PDB entry 9OMS | X-ray diffraction, 2.40 A resolution | chain A

# Chain A
Molecule: Acetylcholinesterase
Source organism: Homo sapiens
Notes: EC 3.1.1.7
Reference sequence: P22303 (ACES_HUMAN); residues 1-547 here correspond to UniProt positions 32-578 (UniProt number = residue number + 31)
Amino-acid sequence (550 residues; row label = number of the first residue in the row; numbers below 1 keep their minus sign (Gly-2 is residue -2)):
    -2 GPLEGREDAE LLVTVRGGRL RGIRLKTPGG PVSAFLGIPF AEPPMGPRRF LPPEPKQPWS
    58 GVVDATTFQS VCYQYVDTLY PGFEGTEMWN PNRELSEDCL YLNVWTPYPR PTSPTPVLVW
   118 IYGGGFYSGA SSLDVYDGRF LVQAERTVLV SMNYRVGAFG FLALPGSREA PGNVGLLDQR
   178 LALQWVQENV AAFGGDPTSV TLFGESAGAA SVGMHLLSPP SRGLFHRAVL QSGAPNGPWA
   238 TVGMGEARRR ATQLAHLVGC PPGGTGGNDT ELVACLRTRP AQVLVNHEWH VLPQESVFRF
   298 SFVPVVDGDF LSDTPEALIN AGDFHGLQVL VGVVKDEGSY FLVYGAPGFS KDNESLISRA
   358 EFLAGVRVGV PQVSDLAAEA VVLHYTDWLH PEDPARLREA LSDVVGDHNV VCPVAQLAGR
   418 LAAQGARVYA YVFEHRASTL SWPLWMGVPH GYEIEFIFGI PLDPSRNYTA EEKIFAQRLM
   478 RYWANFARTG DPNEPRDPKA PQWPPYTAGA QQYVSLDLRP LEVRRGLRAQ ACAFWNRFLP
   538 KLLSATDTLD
Not modelled in the structure: -2 to 3, 544-547
Disulfides: Cys69-Cys96, Cys257-Cys272, Cys409-Cys529
Sequence notes: expression tag (-2 to 0)
Small-molecule neighbours: A1CD5 (2-(hydroxyimino)-N-{2-[(3S)-1-(3-{[(2E)-2-(hydroxyimino)acetyl]amino}propyl)piperidin-3-yl]ethyl}acetamide): Tyr72, Asp74, Leu76, Tyr124, Trp286, His287, Ser293, Val294, Phe295, Arg296, Phe297, Tyr337, Phe338, Tyr341
UniProt features mapped onto this chain:
  - active site: Ser203 (Acyl-ester intermediate), Glu334 (Charge relay system), His447 (Charge relay system)
  - binding site (galanthamine): Trp86, Glu202, Ser203, Tyr337
  - binding site (huperzine A): Trp86, Tyr133, Tyr337
  - binding site (huprine W): Gly122, Ser203, Trp439, His447
  - glycosylation (N-linked (GlcNAc...) asparagine): Asn265, Asn350, Asn464

# Overview
Ligands of chain A: compound A1CD5. UniProt lists 3 active-site residues, 4 galanthamine-binding residues, 3
huperzine A-binding residues and 4 huprine W-binding residues.
Chain A is Acetylcholinesterase (Homo sapiens); the structure, X-ray structure of human acetylcholinesterase
(hAChE) in complex with bis-oxime reactivator LG-1922, was determined by X-ray diffraction together with 9OMT
from the same study.
